Entry 7NNU (electron microscopy, 2.70 A resolution); this record covers chains B and C of the 4 polymer chains in the assembly.

Chain B:
Name: Energy-coupling factor transporter ATP-binding protein EcfA2
Source organism: Lactobacillus delbrueckii subsp. bulgaricus (strain ATCC 11842 / DSM 20081 / JCM 1002 / NBRC 13953 / NCIMB 11778)
Notes: EC 3.6.3.-
UniProt: Q1GBI9 (ECFA2_LACDA); numbering as in UniProt (aligned over 1-287)
Sequence (287 residues; row label = number of the first residue in the row):
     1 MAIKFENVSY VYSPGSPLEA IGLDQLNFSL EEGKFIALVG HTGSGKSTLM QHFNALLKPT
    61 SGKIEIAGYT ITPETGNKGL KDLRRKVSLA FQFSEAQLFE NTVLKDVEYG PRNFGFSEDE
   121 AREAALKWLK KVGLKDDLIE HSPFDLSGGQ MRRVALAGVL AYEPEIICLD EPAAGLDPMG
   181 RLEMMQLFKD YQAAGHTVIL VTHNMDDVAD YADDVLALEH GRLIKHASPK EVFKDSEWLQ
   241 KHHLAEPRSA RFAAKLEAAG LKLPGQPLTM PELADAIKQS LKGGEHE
Unresolved in the structure: 1, 13-20, 283-287
UniProt features mapped onto this chain:
  - binding site (ATP): G40 to S47

Chain C:
Name: Conserved hypothetical membrane protein
Source organism: Lactobacillus delbrueckii subsp. bulgaricus (strain ATCC 11842 / DSM 20081 / JCM 1002 / NBRC 13953 / NCIMB 11778)
UniProt: Q1G929 (Q1G929_LACDA); residues 1-176 here = UniProt positions 1-176
Sequence (184 residues; numbered 1 to 184; the number before each row is that of its first residue):
     1 MKSESKVSSK LELRELVLLA MVIAIKVILG QFKVGNATLQ VGLGFIGSVM LGYLFGPWWG
    61 FAGGALSDLV SSVIFGNLGG FFIGFTLTAA LGPMIYGFFL YKQPIQIWRV IASVICVTVI
   121 CNIGLNTLWV SMMYGINFMV ALSSRILKEM ITPWIQMVAV WFILEGLSRV KLSRKFWSHP
   181 QFEK
Unresolved in the structure: 1-9, 179-184
Differences from the reference sequence: expression tag (177-184)
Reported in the primary citation:
  - conformationally variable residues (side-chain flip): R174, K175

Chain B / chain C interface:
Contacting residue pairs (10; chain B residue first):
  F99(B) with R169(C), hydrogen bond (backbone-side chain)
  E100(B) with R169(C)
  N101(B) with R169(C)
  F144(B) with S173(C); R174(C); K175(C)
  D145(B) with S173(C); R174(C), hydrogen bond (backbone-side chain)
  L146(B) with R174(C), hydrogen bond (backbone-side chain)
  M151(B) with K175(C)
Other interface residues (no listed pair), chain B (8 interface residues in all): S147
Other interface residues (no listed pair), chain C (5 interface residues in all): V170
The authors on this interface:
  - residue pairs: D145(B)-R174(C) (backbone contact), L146(B)-R174(C) (backbone contact)

Summary:
8 residues of chain B face 5 of chain C across their interface; the contacts include 3 hydrogen bonds. Polar
contacts include F99(B)-R169(C), D145(B)-R174(C) and L146(B)-R174(C). The paper describes backbone contacts
between D145(B) and R174(C) and L146(B) and R174(C). UniProt lists 8 ATP-binding residues on chain B. From the
paper: conformational variability at R174(C) and K175(C).
Chain B is Energy-coupling factor transporter ATP-binding protein EcfA2 and chain C is Conserved hypothetical
membrane protein, both from Lactobacillus delbrueckii subsp. bulgaricus (strain ATCC 11842 / DSM 20081 / JCM
1002 / NBRC 13953 / NCIMB 11778); the structure, Cryo-EM structure of the folate-specific ECF transporter
complex in MSP2N2 lipid nanodiscs, was determined by electron microscopy, deposited together with 7NNT.
